9IVD - chains E and B of the 3 polymer chains in the assembly; structure by electron microscopy, 3.55 A resolution.

[Chain E]
Name: G1/S-specific cyclin-D1
Organism: Homo sapiens
UniProtKB: P24385 (CCND1_HUMAN); residues 1-295 here = UniProt positions 1-295
Sequence (295 residues; numbered 1 to 295; the number before each row is that of its first residue):
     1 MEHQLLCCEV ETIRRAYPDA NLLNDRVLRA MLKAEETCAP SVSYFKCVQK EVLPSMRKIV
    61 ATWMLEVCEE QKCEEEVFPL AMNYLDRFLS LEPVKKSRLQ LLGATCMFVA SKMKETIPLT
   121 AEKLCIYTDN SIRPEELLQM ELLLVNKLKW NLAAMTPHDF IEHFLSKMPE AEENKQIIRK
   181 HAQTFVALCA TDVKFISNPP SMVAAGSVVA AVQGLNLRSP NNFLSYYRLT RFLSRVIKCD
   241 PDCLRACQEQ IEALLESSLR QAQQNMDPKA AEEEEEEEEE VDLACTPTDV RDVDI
Not modelled in the structure: 1-284
Modified / non-standard residues: T286 (phosphothreonine; TPO)
Swiss-Prot annotation at these positions:
  - modified residue: T286 (Phosphothreonine)
  - cross-link: K269 (Glycyl lysine isopeptide (Lys-Gly) (interchain with G-Cter in ubiquitin))
  - mutagenesis: T286 to T288 (Reduced ubiquitination and subsequent degradation by the proteasome), T286 (T286A: Reduced interaction with the DCX(AMBRA1) complex, and subsequent ubiquitination and degradation by the proteasome. Abolished ubiquitination and subsequent degradation following DNA damage), P287 (P287A/L/S: Reduced interaction with the DCX(AMBRA1) complex, and subsequent ubiquitination and degradation by the proteasome)
What the authors report for this chain:
  - post-translational modification sites: K269, T286
  - mutagenesis - T286A: abolished binding to Activating molecule in BECN1-regulated autophagy protein 1 (chain B)

[Chain B]
Name: Activating molecule in BECN1-regulated autophagy protein 1
Organism: Homo sapiens
UniProtKB: Q9C0C7 (AMRA1_HUMAN); residue numbers follow UniProt; this construct covers 1-204, 853-1044
Sequence (396 residues; row label = number of the first residue in the row; note: 648 numbers in that range are skipped by the numbering (no residue carries them; nothing is unmodelled there)):
     1 MKVVPEKNAV RILWGRERGA RAMGAQRLLQ ELVEDKTRWM KWEGKRVELP DSPRSTFLLA
    61 FSPDRTLLAS THVNHNIYIT EVKTGKCVHS LIGHRRTPWC VTFHPTISGL IASGCLDGEV
   121 RIWDLHGGSE SWFTDSNNAI ASLAFHPTAQ LLLIATANEI HFWDWSRREP FAVVKTASEM
   181 ERVRLVRFDP LGHYLLTAIV NPSN
   853 SNIANTTYRL QWWDFTKFDL PEISNASVNV LVQNCKIYND ASCDISADGQ LLAAFIPSSQ
   913 RGFPDEGILA VYSLAPHNLG EMLYTKRFGP NAISVSLSPM GRYVMVGLAS RRILLHPSTE
   973 HMVAQVFRLQ QAHGGETSMR RVFNVLYPMP ADQRRHVSIN SARWLPEPGL GLAYGTNKGD
  1033 LVICRPEALN SG
Not modelled in the structure: 1-3, 853-855, 911-917, 963-972, 1002-1007, 1042-1044
Swiss-Prot annotation at these positions:
  - region: M1 to A22 (Interaction with DDB1)
  - modified residue (Phosphoserine): S52, S1043
  - cross-link: K45 (Glycyl lysine isopeptide (Lys-Gly) (interchain with G-Cter in ubiquitin))
  - natural variant: T80 (T80M: Found in a child with spina bifida; uncertain significance), M974 (M974V: Found in a fetus with encephalocele and spina bifida; uncertain significance), S1043 (S1043F: Found in a fetus with anencephaly and spina bifida; uncertain significance)
  - mutagenesis: M1 to E43 (Abolished interaction with DDB1), M1 to A22 (Abolished interaction with DDB1), S52 (S52A: Impaired phosphorylation by MTOR, leading to strong induction of autophagy. Does not affect interaction with DDB1; S52E: Phospho-mimetic mutant; abolished ability to promote autophagy ...), E918 (E918A: Does not affect interaction with TRAF6), S1043 (S1043A: Abolished phosphorylation by CHUK/IKKA, leading to impaired interaction with ATG8 family proteins and reduced mitophagic activity; S1043D: Phospho-mimetic mutant ...)
  - motif: S1043, G1044 (LIR)
What the authors report for this chain:
  - contacts within the chain: E17-R18
  - mutagenesis - F57A, W99R: decreased binding to G1/S-specific cyclin-D1 (chain E)
  - mutagenesis - F57A, H75A/R96A, W99R: decreased catalytic activity with G1/S-specific cyclin-D1 (chain E)

[Chain E / chain B interface]
Contacting residue pairs (14):
  T286(E) with V73(B); H75(B); R96(B); T97(B)
  T288(E) with R54(B); S55(B), hydrogen bond (backbone-side chain); F57(B); N1029(B)
  V290(E) with F57(B), hydrophobic; N1012(B)
  R291(E) with I945(B)
  V293(E) with W99(B), hydrophobic
  I295(E) with W99(B); R184(B)
Also at the interface, not in a pair above, chain E (9 interface residues in all): P287, D289, D294
Also at the interface, not in a pair above, chain B (14 interface residues in all): L116, A139
Interface features reported in the paper:
  - residue pairs: T286(E)-R96(B), V290(E)-F57(B) (hydrophobic contact), V293(E)-W99(B) (hydrophobic contact), I295(E)-W99(B) (hydrophobic contact), H75(B)-T286(E), T97(B)-T286(E) (backbone contact)
  - interface residues, chain E: C285(E), V290(E), V293(E)
  - interface residues, chain B: F57(B), W99(B)
  - hot spots on chain B (mutagenesis) - F57A, F57A/W99A, F57A/W99R, F57R, F57R/W99A, W99A, W99R: abolished binding to G1/S-specific cyclin-D1 (chain E)

[Overview]
The interface between chain E and chain B involves 9 residues on one side and 14 on the other; the contacts
include 1 hydrogen bond. Its one hydrogen-bonded contact is T288(E)-S55(B). The paper describes contacts
between T286(E) and R96(B) and H75(B) and T286(E); hydrophobic contacts between V290(E) and F57(B), V293(E)
and W99(B) and I295(E) and W99(B); a backbone contact between T97(B) and T286(E). The paper reports that F57A,
F57A/W99A and F57A/W99R of chain B, among others, abolish binding to G1/S-specific cyclin-D1 (chain E);
interface residues C285(E), V290(E) and F57(B) among others; 9 substitutions were tested in all.
Chain E is G1/S-specific cyclin-D1 and chain B is Activating molecule in BECN1-regulated autophagy protein 1,
both from Homo sapiens; the structure, Cryo-EM structure of CyclinD1 bound AMBRA1-DDB1, was determined by
electron microscopy.
